7W0C - chains A and B of the 4 polymer chains in the assembly; structure by electron microscopy, 3.93 A resolution.

Chain A:
Molecule: Dicer-2, isoform A
From: Drosophila melanogaster
Notes: EC 3.1.21.1, 3.1.26.-, 3.1.26.3, 3.6.1.3
UniProtKB: A1ZAW0 (A1ZAW0_DROME); residues 1-1722 here = UniProt positions 1-1722
Chain sequence (1722 residues; row label = number of the first residue in the row):
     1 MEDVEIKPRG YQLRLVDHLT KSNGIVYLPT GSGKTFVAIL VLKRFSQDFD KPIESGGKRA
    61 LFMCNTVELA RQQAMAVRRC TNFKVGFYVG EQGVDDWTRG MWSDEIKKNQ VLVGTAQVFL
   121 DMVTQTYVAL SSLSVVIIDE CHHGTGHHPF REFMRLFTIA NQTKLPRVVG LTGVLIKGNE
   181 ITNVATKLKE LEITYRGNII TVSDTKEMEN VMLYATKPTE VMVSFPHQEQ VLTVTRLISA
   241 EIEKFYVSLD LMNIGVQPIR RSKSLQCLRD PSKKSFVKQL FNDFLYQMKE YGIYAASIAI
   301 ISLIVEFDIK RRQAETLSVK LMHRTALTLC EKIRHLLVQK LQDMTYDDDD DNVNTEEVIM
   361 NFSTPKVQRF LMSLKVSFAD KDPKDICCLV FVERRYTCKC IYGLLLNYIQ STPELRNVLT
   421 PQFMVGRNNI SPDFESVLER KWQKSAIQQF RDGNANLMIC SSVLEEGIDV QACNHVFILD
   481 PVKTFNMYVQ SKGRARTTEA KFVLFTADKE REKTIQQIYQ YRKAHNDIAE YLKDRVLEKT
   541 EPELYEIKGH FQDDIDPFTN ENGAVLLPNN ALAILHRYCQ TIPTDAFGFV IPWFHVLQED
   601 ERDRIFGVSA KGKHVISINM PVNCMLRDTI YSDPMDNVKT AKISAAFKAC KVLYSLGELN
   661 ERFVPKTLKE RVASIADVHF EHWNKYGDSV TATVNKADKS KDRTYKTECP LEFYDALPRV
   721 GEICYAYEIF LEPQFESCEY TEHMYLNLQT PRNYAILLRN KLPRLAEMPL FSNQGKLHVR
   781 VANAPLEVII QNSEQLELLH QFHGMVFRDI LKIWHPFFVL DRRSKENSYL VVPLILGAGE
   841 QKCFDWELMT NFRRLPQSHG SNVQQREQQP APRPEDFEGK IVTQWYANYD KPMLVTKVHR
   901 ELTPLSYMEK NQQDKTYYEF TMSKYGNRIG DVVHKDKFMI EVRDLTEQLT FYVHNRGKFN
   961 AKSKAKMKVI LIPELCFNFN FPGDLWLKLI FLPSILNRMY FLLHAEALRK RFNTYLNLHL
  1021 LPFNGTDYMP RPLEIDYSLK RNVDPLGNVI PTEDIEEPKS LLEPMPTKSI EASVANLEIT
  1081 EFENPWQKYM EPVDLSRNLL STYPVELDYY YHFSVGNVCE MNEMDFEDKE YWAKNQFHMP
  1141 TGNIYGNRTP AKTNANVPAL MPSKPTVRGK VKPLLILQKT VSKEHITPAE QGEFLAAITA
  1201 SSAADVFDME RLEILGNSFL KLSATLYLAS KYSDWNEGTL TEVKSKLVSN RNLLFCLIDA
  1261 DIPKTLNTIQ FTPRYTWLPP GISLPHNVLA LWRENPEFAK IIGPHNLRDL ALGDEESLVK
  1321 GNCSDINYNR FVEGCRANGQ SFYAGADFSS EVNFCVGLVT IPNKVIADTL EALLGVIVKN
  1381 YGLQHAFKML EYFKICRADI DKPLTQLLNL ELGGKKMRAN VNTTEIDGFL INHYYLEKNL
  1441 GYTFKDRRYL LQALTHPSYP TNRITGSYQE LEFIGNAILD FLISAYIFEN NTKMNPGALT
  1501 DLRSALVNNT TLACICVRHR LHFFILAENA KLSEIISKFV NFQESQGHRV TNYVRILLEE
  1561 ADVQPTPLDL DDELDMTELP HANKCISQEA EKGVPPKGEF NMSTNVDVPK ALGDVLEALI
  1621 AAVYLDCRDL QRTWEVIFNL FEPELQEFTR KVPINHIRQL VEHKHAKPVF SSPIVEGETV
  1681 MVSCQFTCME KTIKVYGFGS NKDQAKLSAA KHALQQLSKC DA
Disordered / not traced: 1, 1043-1168, 1553-1601, 1653-1722
Differences from the reference sequence: engineered mutation Asn-1217 (Asp in A1ZAW0), Asn-1476 (Asp in A1ZAW0)
Residues lining bound ligands: ADP (adenosine-5'-diphosphate): Glu-5, Ile-6, Lys-7, Pro-8, Arg-9, Tyr-11, Gln-12, Pro-29, Thr-30, Gly-31, Ser-32, Gly-33, Lys-34, Thr-35, Phe-36, Tyr-214
Reported in the primary citation:
  - mutagenesis - D1217N/D1476N: abolished catalytic activity

Chain B:
Molecule: Loquacious, isoform D
From: Drosophila melanogaster
UniProtKB: M9MRT5 (M9MRT5_DROME); numbering as in UniProt (aligned over 1-359)
Chain sequence (359 residues; numbered 1 to 359; the number before each row is that of its first residue):
     1 MDQENFHGSS LPQQLQNLHI QPQQASPNPV QTGFAPRRHY NNLVGLGNGN AVSGSPVKGA
    61 PLGQRHVKLK KEKISAQVAQ LSQPGQLQLS DVGDPALAGG SGLQGGVGLM GVILPSDEAL
   121 KFVSETDANG LAMKTPVSIL QELLSRRGIT PGYELVQIEG AIHEPTFRFR VSFKDKDTPF
   181 TAMGAGRSKK EAKHAAARAL IDKLIGAQLP ESPSSSAGPS VTGLTVAGSG GDGNANATGG
   241 GDASDKTVGN PIGWLQEMCM QRRWPPPSYE TETEVGLPHE RLFTIACSIL NYREMGKGKS
   301 KKIAKRLAAH RMWMRLQETP IDSGKISDSI CGELEGEVSI IQDIDRYEQV SKDFEFIKI
Disordered / not traced: 1-343

How chain A and chain B interact:
Contacting residue pairs (39):
  Glu-220(A) / Lys-358(B)
  Glu-220(A) / Ile-359(B)
  Val-221(A) / Phe-356(B)  hydrophobic
  Val-221(A) / Ile-357(B)
  Val-221(A) / Ile-359(B)
  Met-222(A) / Ile-357(B)  hydrogen bond (backbone-backbone)
  Met-222(A) / Ile-359(B)
  Val-223(A) / Phe-354(B)  hydrophobic
  Val-223(A) / Phe-356(B)  hydrophobic
  Pro-226(A) / Val-350(B)  hydrophobic
  Glu-229(A) / Ile-344(B)
  Glu-229(A) / Glu-348(B)
  Gln-230(A) / Ile-344(B)
  Val-231(A) / Ile-344(B)
  Leu-232(A) / Tyr-347(B)  hydrophobic
  Thr-233(A) / Asp-345(B)
  Gly-292(A) / Tyr-347(B)
  Ile-293(A) / Tyr-347(B)  hydrogen bond (backbone-side chain)
  Asn-361(A) / Arg-346(B)  hydrogen bond (backbone-side chain)
  Asn-361(A) / Tyr-347(B)
  Asn-361(A) / Gln-349(B)  hydrogen bond
  Phe-362(A) / Arg-346(B)
  Phe-362(A) / Tyr-347(B)
  Ser-363(A) / Tyr-347(B)
  Thr-364(A) / Tyr-347(B)
  Pro-365(A) / Val-350(B)  hydrophobic
  Gln-368(A) / Glu-348(B)
  Gln-368(A) / Val-350(B)
  Arg-369(A) / Val-350(B)
  Arg-369(A) / Ser-351(B)  hydrogen bond (side chain-backbone)
  Arg-369(A) / Phe-354(B)
  Met-372(A) / Ser-351(B)
  Met-372(A) / Lys-352(B)
  Met-372(A) / Phe-354(B)  hydrophobic
  Ser-373(A) / Phe-356(B)
  Val-376(A) / Phe-356(B)  hydrophobic
  Arg-511(A) / Ile-357(B)
  Tyr-519(A) / Ile-359(B)
  Arg-522(A) / Ile-359(B)
Interface residues without a listed pair, chain A (29 interface residues in all): Thr-219, Gln-228, Ile-515, Ile-518
Interface residues without a listed pair, chain B (16 interface residues in all): Asp-353, Glu-355
From the paper, about this interface:
  - hot spots on chain B (mutagenesis) - Y347A, F356D, I359D: decreased binding to Dicer-2, isoform A (chain A)

Summary:
29 residues of chain A and 16 residues of chain B are in contact, with 5 hydrogen bonds. Among the polar pairs
are Ile-293(A)/Tyr-347(B), Asn-361(A)/Arg-346(B) and Asn-361(A)/Gln-349(B). Bound to chain A: ADP. From the
paper: Y347A, F356D and I359D of chain B reduce binding to Dicer-2, isoform A (chain A); D1217N/D1476N of
chain A abolish catalytic activity.
Chain A is Dicer-2, isoform A and chain B is Loquacious, isoform D, both from Drosophila melanogaster; the
structure, Dicer2-Loqs-PD-dsRNA complex at early-translocation state, was determined by electron microscopy
(same publication as 7W0A, 7W0B, 7W0D, 7W0E and 7W0F).
